PDB entry 6W4V | X-ray diffraction, 2.10 A resolution | chains D and C

[Chain D]
Protein: Fab45D8 Light Chain
Organism: Mus musculus
Chain sequence (218 residues; numbered 1 to 218; the number before each row is that of its first residue):
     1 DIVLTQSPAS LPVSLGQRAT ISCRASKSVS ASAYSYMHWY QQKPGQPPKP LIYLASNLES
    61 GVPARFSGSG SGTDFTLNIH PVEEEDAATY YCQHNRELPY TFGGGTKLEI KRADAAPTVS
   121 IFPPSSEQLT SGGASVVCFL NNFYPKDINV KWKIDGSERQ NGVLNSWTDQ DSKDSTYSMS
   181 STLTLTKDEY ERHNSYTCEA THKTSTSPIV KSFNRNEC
Cystine bridges: Cys-23/Cys-92, Cys-138/Cys-198

[Chain C]
Protein: Fab45D8 Heavy Chain
Organism: Mus musculus
Chain sequence (225 residues; numbered 1 to 225; the number before each row is that of its first residue):
     1 EVQLQESGPG LAKPSQTLSL TCSVTGSSIT SDYWNWIRKF PGNKLEYMGY ISYSGSTYYN
    61 PSLKSQISIT RDTSKNHYYL QLNSVTTEDT ATYYCARQGL RNWYFDVWGT GTTVTVSSAK
   121 TTAPSVYPLA PVCGGTTGSS VTLGCLVKGY FPEPVTLTWN SGSLSSGVHT FPALLQSGLY
   181 TLSSSVTVTS NTWPSQTITC NVAHPASSTK VDKKIEPRVP ITQNP
Not modelled in the structure: 221-225
Cystine bridges: Cys-22/Cys-95, Cys-145/Cys-200

[How chain D and chain C interact]
Inter-chain disulfides: Cys-218(D)/Cys-133(C)
Contacting residue pairs - 75 pairs, chain D then chain C:
  Asp-1(D) with Ser-62(C)
  Tyr-36(D) with Trp-103(C)
  His-38(D) with Trp-103(C), hydrogen bond (side chain-backbone); Tyr-104(C)
  Tyr-40(D) with Tyr-104(C); Phe-105(C), hydrogen bond (side chain-backbone); Trp-108(C)
  Gln-42(D) with Lys-39(C), hydrogen bond; Tyr-94(C), hydrogen bond
  Pro-47(D) with Tyr-94(C), hydrophobic; Gly-109(C); Thr-110(C)
  Pro-48(D) with Trp-108(C), hydrophobic
  Pro-50(D) with Tyr-104(C), hydrophobic; Phe-105(C); Asp-106(C)
  Tyr-53(D) with Tyr-104(C), hydrophobic
  Glu-59(D) with Tyr-104(C), hydrogen bond
  Tyr-91(D) with Lys-39(C), hydrogen bond; Asn-43(C), hydrogen bond (side chain-backbone); Leu-45(C), hydrophobic
  Gln-93(D) with Phe-105(C)
  Asn-95(D) with Gln-98(C), hydrogen bond; Trp-103(C), hydrogen bond (side chain-backbone)
  Leu-98(D) with Tyr-58(C)
  Pro-99(D) with Tyr-58(C); Asn-60(C)
  Tyr-100(D) with Tyr-47(C); Gln-98(C); Phe-105(C), hydrophobic
  Phe-102(D) with Leu-45(C), hydrophobic; Phe-105(C), hydrophobic
  Gly-104(D) with Asn-43(C); Lys-44(C)
  Ser-120(D) with Thr-142(C)
  Ile-121(D) with Val-132(C)
  Phe-122(D) with Leu-129(C); Ala-130(C); Thr-142(C)
  Pro-123(D) with Arg-218(C), hydrogen bond (backbone-side chain)
  Pro-124(D) with Arg-218(C), hydrogen bond (backbone-side chain)
  Ser-125(D) with Tyr-127(C); Pro-128(C); Arg-218(C)
  Glu-127(D) with Tyr-127(C); Pro-128(C); Lys-213(C)
  Gln-128(D) with Tyr-127(C)
  Ser-131(D) with Tyr-127(C)
  Ser-135(D) with Leu-146(C)
  Phe-139(D) with Phe-171(C), hydrophobic; Ser-183(C); Ser-184(C); Ser-185(C)
  Asn-141(D) with His-169(C); Phe-171(C); Ser-185(C)
  Asn-142(D) with His-169(C)
  Leu-164(D) with Gln-176(C)
  Asn-165(D) with Leu-174(C)
  Ser-166(D) with Phe-171(C); Pro-172(C), hydrogen bond (side chain-backbone); Leu-174(C)
  Trp-167(D) with Pro-172(C)
  Thr-168(D) with Thr-170(C); Phe-171(C)
  Ser-178(D) with His-169(C); Phe-171(C)
  Met-179(D) with Phe-171(C)
  Ser-180(D) with Phe-171(C); Ser-183(C), hydrogen bond
  Thr-184(D) with Lys-148(C)
  Cys-218(D) with Cys-133(C), disulfide; Gly-134(C); Pro-220(C)
Other interface residues (no listed pair), chain D (46 interface residues in all): Gln-46, Leu-54, Thr-89, Val-137, Phe-213
Other interface residues (no listed pair), chain C (45 interface residues in all): Ile-37, Tyr-50, Asn-102, Pro-131, Leu-143, Gly-144

[Overview]
46 residues of chain D and 45 residues of chain C are in contact, with 1 disulfide bond and 13 hydrogen bonds.
Polar pairs include His-38(D)/Trp-103(C), Tyr-40(D)/Phe-105(C) and Gln-42(D)/Lys-39(C).
Here chain D is Fab45D8 Light Chain and chain C is Fab45D8 Heavy Chain, both from Mus musculus. Entry 6W4V
(Structure of anti-ferroportin Fab45D8) was determined by X-ray diffraction together with 6W4S and 6WBV from
the same study.
